8UFD - chains A and B; structure by electron microscopy, 3.26 A resolution.

Chain A (and B):
Name: Integral membrane efflux protein EFPA
From: Mycobacterium tuberculosis
Notes: chain B of this document is another copy of the same molecule, construct and numbering; everything in this record applies to it too
UniProt: A0A045GQW7 (A0A045GQW7_MYCTX); residues 1-530 here = UniProt positions 1-530
Chain sequence (530 residues; numbered 1 to 530; the number before each row is that of its first residue):
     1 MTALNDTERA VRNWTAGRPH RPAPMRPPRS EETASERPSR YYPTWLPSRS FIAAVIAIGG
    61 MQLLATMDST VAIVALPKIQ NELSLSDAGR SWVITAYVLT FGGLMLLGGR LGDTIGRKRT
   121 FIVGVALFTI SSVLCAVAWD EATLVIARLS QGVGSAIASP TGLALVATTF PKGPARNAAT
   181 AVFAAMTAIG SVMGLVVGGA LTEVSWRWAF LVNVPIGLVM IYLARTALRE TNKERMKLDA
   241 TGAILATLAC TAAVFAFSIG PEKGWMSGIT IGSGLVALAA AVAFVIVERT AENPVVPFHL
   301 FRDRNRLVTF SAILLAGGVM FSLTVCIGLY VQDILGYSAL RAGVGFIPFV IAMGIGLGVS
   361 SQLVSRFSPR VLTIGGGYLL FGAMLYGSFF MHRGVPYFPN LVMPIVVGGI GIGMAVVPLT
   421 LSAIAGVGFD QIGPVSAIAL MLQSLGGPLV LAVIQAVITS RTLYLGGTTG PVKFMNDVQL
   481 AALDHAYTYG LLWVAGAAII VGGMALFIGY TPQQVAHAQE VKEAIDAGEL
Unresolved in the structure: 1-44, 520-530
Residues lining bound ligands:
  - phosphatidylethanolamine (PTY), molecule 1: Gln62, Thr66, Thr70, Phe183, Ala184, Thr187, Ala188, Ser191, Val192, Ile313, Met320, Phe321, Leu323, Thr324, Ile327, Phe349, Met353, Ala383, Met384, Gly387, Met391, Pro404, Ile405, Gly408, Val416, Leu419, Thr420, Gln443, Leu491
  - phosphatidylethanolamine (PTY), molecule 2: Ser69, Val98, Phe101, Gly102, Met105, Cys250, Ala253, Val254, Ala256, Phe257, Gly274, Ala277, Leu278, Ala281, Phe321, Met441, Ser444, Leu445, Pro448
  - WJI ((1S,3S)-N-[6-bromo-5-(pyrimidin-2-yl)pyridin-2-yl]-2,2-dimethyl-3-(2-methylpropyl)cyclopropane-1-carboxamide): Ala316, Val319, Thr373, Ile374, Gly377, Tyr378, Leu380, Phe381, Ile412, Ala415, Val416, Leu419, Ala498, Ile499, Val501, Gly502, Gly503, Leu506
From the paper describing this entry:
  - binding site for WJI: Ala316, Val319, Thr373, Ile374, Gly377, Tyr378, Ala415, Ala498, Ile499, Val501, Gly502, Gly503, Leu506

Chain A / chain B interface:
Pairs across the interface (17; chain A residue first):
  Arg370(A) - Phe389(B)
  Val371(A) - Phe389(B)  hydrophobic
  Val371(A) - Phe390(B)  hydrophobic
  Ile374(A) - Leu385(B)  hydrophobic
  Ile374(A) - Phe389(B)  hydrophobic
  Tyr378(A) - Tyr378(B)  hydrogen bond (backbone-side chain)
  Tyr378(A) - Gly382(B)
  Gly382(A) - Tyr378(B)
  Leu385(A) - Ile374(B)  hydrophobic
  Phe389(A) - Arg370(B)
  Phe389(A) - Val371(B)  hydrophobic
  Phe389(A) - Ile374(B)  hydrophobic
  Phe389(A) - Leu506(B)  hydrophobic
  Phe390(A) - Val371(B)  hydrophobic
  Ile499(A) - Ile499(B)  hydrophobic
  Leu506(A) - Phe389(B)  hydrophobic
  Leu506(A) - Leu492(B)  hydrophobic
Also at the interface, not in a pair above, chain A (14 interface residues in all): Phe367, Leu379, Phe381, Leu492
Also at the interface, not in a pair above, chain B (14 interface residues in all): Phe367, Leu379, Phe381

Summary:
The chain A/chain B interface involves 14 residues from each chain; the contacts include 1 hydrogen bond. Its
one hydrogen-bonded contact is Tyr378(A)-Tyr378(B). Ligands of chain A: phosphatidylethanolamine and compound
WJI. The paper reports a binding site for WJI at Ala316(A), Val319(A) and Thr373(A) among others.
Chain A and chain B are both Integral membrane efflux protein EFPA (Mycobacterium tuberculosis); the
structure, Multidrug efflux pump MtEfpA bound with inhibitor BRD8000.3, was determined by electron microscopy
(same publication as 8UFE and 8WM5).
